PDB entry 8ABG | electron microscopy, 2.30 A resolution | chains D and I of the 20 polymer chains in the assembly

Chain D:
Protein: YALI0A17468p
Organism: Yarrowia lipolytica
UniProt: Q6CGP7 (Q6CGP7_YARLI); residue numbers follow UniProt; this construct covers 1-330
Sequence (330 residues; row label = number of the first residue in the row):
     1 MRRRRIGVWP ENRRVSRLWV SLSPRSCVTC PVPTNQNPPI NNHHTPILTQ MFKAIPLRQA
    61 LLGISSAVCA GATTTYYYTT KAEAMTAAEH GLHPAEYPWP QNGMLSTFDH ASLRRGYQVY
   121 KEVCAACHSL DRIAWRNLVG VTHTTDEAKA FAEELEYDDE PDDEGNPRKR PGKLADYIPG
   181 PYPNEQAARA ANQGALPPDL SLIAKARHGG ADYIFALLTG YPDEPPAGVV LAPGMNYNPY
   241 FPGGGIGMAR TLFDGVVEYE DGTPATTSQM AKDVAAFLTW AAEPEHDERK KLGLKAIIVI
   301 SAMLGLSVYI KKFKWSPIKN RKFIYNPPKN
Disordered / not traced: 1-84, 329-330
Bound ions: heme c Fe: His128, Met248
Residues lining bound ligands:
  - heme c (HEC): Val119, Val123, Cys124, Cys127, His128, Asn192, Ala195, Leu196, Pro197, Pro198, Leu200, Ile203, Arg207, Tyr213, Ile214, Leu217, Leu218, Phe241, Ile246, Gly247, Met248, Thr251, Leu252, Val274, Leu278
  - phosphatidylethanolamine (PTY): Leu292, Lys295, Ala296, Val299, Ile300, Met303

Chain I:
Protein: Complex III subunit 9
Organism: Yarrowia lipolytica
UniProt: Q6CG23 (Q6CG23_YARLI); residue numbers follow UniProt; this construct covers 1-69
Sequence (69 residues; row label = number of the first residue in the row):
     1 MAWATTFYNV FVKRNSAFVA TILASAFVFD MTFETAIDNF WDRINAGKQW KDIRHKYIEA
    61 AGDDDEDDE
Disordered / not traced: 1-3, 58-69
Residues lining bound ligands: 1,2-diacyl-sn-glycero-3-phosphocholine (PC1): Tyr8, Val12, Lys13, Arg14, Asn15, Phe18, Val19, Ile22, Leu23

Chain D / chain I interface:
Residue-residue contacts (36):
  Pro100(D) - Lys48(I)  hydrogen bond (backbone-side chain)
  Leu105(D) - Trp41(I)
  Leu105(D) - Ile44(I)  hydrophobic
  Leu105(D) - Asn45(I)  hydrogen bond (backbone-side chain)
  Ser106(D) - Asn45(I)
  Ser106(D) - Lys48(I)
  Thr107(D) - Trp41(I)
  Thr107(D) - Asn45(I)  hydrogen bond (backbone-side chain)
  Thr107(D) - Lys48(I)  hydrogen bond (backbone-side chain)
  Thr107(D) - Gln49(I)
  Phe108(D) - Lys48(I)
  Asp109(D) - Lys48(I)
  His110(D) - Lys48(I)  hydrogen bond (backbone-backbone)
  His110(D) - Gln49(I)
  His110(D) - Trp50(I)
  His110(D) - Ile53(I)
  Ala111(D) - Ile53(I)
  Arg114(D) - Tyr57(I)
  Gly140(D) - Trp50(I)
  Val141(D) - Trp50(I)
  Thr142(D) - Trp50(I)
  His143(D) - Trp50(I)
  Thr144(D) - Trp50(I)
  Thr144(D) - Tyr57(I)
  Glu147(D) - Tyr57(I)
  Asp287(D) - Trp41(I)
  Lys290(D) - Trp41(I)
  Lys291(D) - Asp38(I)  salt bridge
  Lys291(D) - Trp41(I)
  Leu294(D) - Phe40(I)  hydrophobic
  Lys295(D) - Phe33(I)
  Lys295(D) - Glu34(I)
  Lys295(D) - Ile37(I)
  Ile298(D) - Phe33(I)  hydrophobic
  Ile298(D) - Ile37(I)  hydrophobic
  Val299(D) - Phe33(I)  hydrophobic
Also at the interface, not in a pair above, chain D (24 interface residues in all): Met104, Glu260
Also at the interface, not in a pair above, chain I (15 interface residues in all): Phe29, Gly47

Overview:
24 residues of chain D and 15 residues of chain I are in contact, with 5 hydrogen bonds and 1 salt bridge.
Among the polar pairs are Lys291(D)-Asp38(I), Pro100(D)-Lys48(I) and Leu105(D)-Asn45(I). Chain D binds heme c
and phosphatidylethanolamine. Bound to chain I: 1,2-diacyl-sn-glycero-3-phosphocholine.
Here chain D is YALI0A17468p and chain I is Complex III subunit 9, both from Yarrowia lipolytica. Entry 8ABG
(Complex III2 from Yarrowia lipolytica, oxidised with ferricyanide, c-position) was determined by electron
microscopy, deposited together with 8AB6, 8AB7, 8AB8, 8AB9, 8ABA, 8ABB and 11 further entries.
